Entry 1QY3 (X-ray diffraction, 2.00 A resolution); this record covers chain A.

== Chain A ==
Name: green-fluorescent protein
Source organism: Aequorea victoria
UniProt: P42212 (GFP_AEQVI); residues 1-229 here = UniProt positions 1-229
Chain sequence (229 residues; numbered 1 to 229; the number before each row is that of its first residue):
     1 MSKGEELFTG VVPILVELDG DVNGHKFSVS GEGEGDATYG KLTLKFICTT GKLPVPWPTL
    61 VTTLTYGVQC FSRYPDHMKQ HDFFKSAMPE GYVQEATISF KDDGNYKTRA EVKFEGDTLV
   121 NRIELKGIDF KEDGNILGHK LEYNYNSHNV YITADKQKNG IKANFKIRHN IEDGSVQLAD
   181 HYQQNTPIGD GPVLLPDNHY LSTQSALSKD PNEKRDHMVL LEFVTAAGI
Unresolved in the structure: 1-2
Construct notes: engineered mutation Leu64 (Phe in P42212), Thr65 (Ser in P42212), Ala96 (Arg in P42212), Ser99 (Phe in P42212), Thr153 (Met in P42212), Ala163 (Val in P42212)
Curated features (UniProtKB/Swiss-Prot):
  - modified residue: Tyr66 (Z: -2,3-didehydrotyrosine)
  - mutagenesis: Ser30 (S30R: In mut1.28; shifts fluorescence lifetime from 3.03 to 2.76 ns; when associated with H-145. In mut2.2; shifts fluorescence lifetime from 3.03 to 1.94 ns; when associated with H-69 and H-145 ...), Tyr39 (Y39N: In EBFP1.2; shifts the excitation and emission spectra to shorter wavelengths and increases quantum yields compared to BFP; when associated with R-30; H-66; A-72; T-105; F-145; V-171 ...), Phe46 (F46L: In mut3.3; shifts fluorescence lifetime from 3.03 to 1.88 ns; when associated with R-30; H-69 and H-145. In R10-3 ...), Tyr66 (Y66H: In BFP; shifts the excitation and emission spectra to shorter wavelengths. In EBFP; gives rise to variants with blue fluorescence; when associated with L-64 and T-65. In Azurite ...), Val68 (V68L: In EYFP; leads to yellow fluorescence, folds faster and more efficiently at 37 degrees Celsius and has superior solubility and brightness; when associated with G-65; A-72 and Y-203 ...), Gln69 (Q69H: In P4; leads to no detectable fluorescence. In mut2.2; shifts fluorescence lifetime from 3.03 to 1.94 ns; when associated with R-30 and H-145. In mut3.3 ...), Ser72 (S72A: Increases fluorescence at warmer temperatures such as 37 degrees Celsius. In GFPmut 3; highly fluorescent mutant when excited at 488 nm; when associated with G-65. In EYFP ...), Lys79 (K79R: In Topaz; shifts the major emission and exitation peak up to 20 nm; when associated with G-65; A-72 and Y-203), Gln80 (Q80R: In Azurite; shifts the excitation and emission spectra to shorter wavelengths and increases quantum yields compared to BFP; when associated with H-66; F-145; I-150 and R-224), Asp103 (D103E: In mut1.27; shifts fluorescence lifetime from 3.03 to 2.85 ns; when associated with H-145), Asn105 (N105T: In EBFP1.2; shifts the excitation and emission spectra to shorter wavelengths and increases quantum yields compared to BFP; when associated with R-30; N-39; H-66; A-72; F-145; V-171 ...), Ile128 (I128V: In EBFP2.0; shifts the excitation and emission spectra to shorter wavelengths and increases quantum yields compared to BFP; when associated with R-30; N-39; H-66; A-72; T-105; F-145; I-150 ...), 19 further mutagenesis entries in UniProt
What the authors report for this chain:
  - contacts within the chain: Thr62-Tyr66, Tyr66-Gln94, Thr65-Gly67 (backbone contact), Thr65-Val68
  - conformationally variable residues (side-chain flip): Tyr66
  - catalytic residues: Thr62, Glu222 (proposed by the authors, not directly observed)

== Summary ==
Curated annotation (UniProt) lists 31 mutagenesis sites. The paper reports catalytic residues Thr62 and
Glu222; conformational variability at Tyr66.
Chain A is green-fluorescent protein (Aequorea victoria); the structure, Crystal structure of precyclized
intermediate for the green fluorescent protein R96A variant (B), was determined by X-ray diffraction,
deposited together with 1QYF, 1QYO, 1QYQ and 1QXT.
